PDB entry 1L6O | X-ray diffraction, 2.20 A resolution | chains A and E of the 6 polymer chains in the assembly

Chain A:
Molecule: Segment polarity protein dishevelled homolog DVL-2
From: Xenopus laevis
UniProtKB: P51142 (DVL2_XENLA); residues 252-340 here = UniProt positions 252-340
Chain sequence (95 residues; numbered 251 to 345; the number before each row is that of its first residue):
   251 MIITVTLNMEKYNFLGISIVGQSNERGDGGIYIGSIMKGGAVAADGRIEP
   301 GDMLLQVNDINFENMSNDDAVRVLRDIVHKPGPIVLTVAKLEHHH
Construct notes: modified residue (259, 287, 303, 315); expression tag (341-345)
Modified / non-standard residues: Mse251, Mse259, Mse287, Mse303, Mse315 (selenomethionine; parent Met)

Chain E:
Molecule: Dapper 1
Chain sequence (8 residues; numbered 1 to 8; the number before each row is that of its first residue):
     1 SLKLMTTV

Chain A / chain E interface:
Pairs across the interface - 12 pairs, chain A then chain E:
  Q272(A) with S1(E); L2(E)
  Y282(A) with S1(E); L2(E)
  L341(A) with L2(E); L4(E), hydrophobic
  E342(A) with K3(E); L4(E), hydrogen bond (backbone-backbone)
  H343(A) with K3(E); L4(E), hydrogen bond (side chain-backbone); M5(E)
  H345(A) with M5(E)
Also at the interface, not in a pair above, chain A (7 interface residues in all): H344

In short:
7 residues of chain A face 5 of chain E across their interface, with 2 hydrogen bonds. Among the polar pairs
are H343(A)-L4(E) and E342(A)-L4(E).
Chain A is Segment polarity protein dishevelled homolog DVL-2 (Xenopus laevis) and chain E is Dapper 1; the
structure, Xenopus dishevelled pdz domain, was determined by X-ray diffraction.
